Entry 5M36 (X-ray diffraction, 2.45 A resolution); this record covers chains A and B of the 4 polymer chains in the assembly.

[Chain A (and B)]
Name: 14-3-3 protein zeta/delta
Source organism: Homo sapiens
Notes: chain B of this document is another copy of the same molecule, construct and numbering; everything in this record applies to it too
UniProt: P63104 (1433Z_HUMAN); residue numbers follow UniProt; this construct covers 2-230
Sequence (229 residues; numbered 2 to 230; the number before each row is that of its first residue):
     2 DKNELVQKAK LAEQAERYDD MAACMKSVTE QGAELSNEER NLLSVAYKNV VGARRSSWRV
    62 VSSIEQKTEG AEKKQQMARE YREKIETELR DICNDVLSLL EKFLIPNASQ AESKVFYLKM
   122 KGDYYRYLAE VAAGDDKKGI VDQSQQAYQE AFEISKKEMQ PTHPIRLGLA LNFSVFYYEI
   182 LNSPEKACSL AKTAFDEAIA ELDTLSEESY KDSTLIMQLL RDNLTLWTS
Disordered / not traced: 70-72, 205-209 (chain B: 68-70, 205-210, 230)
Modified / non-standard residues: Cys25 (S-hydroxycysteine; CSO)
Residues lining bound ligands:
  - 9SZ ((1R,5S,9S,16R,20R,24S,28S,35R)-3,22-Bis(dihydroxyphosphoryloxy)tridecacyclo[22.14.1.15,20.19,16.128,35.02,23.04,21.06,19.08,17.010,15.025,38.027,36.029,34]dotetraconta-2(23),3,6,8(17),10,12,14,18,21,25,27(36),29,31,33,37-pentadecaene): Trp59, Arg60, Ser63, Ser64, Gln67, Tyr179, Glu180, Asn183
  - benzoic acid (BEZ): Phe196, Ile200, Thr215, Met218, Gln219, Arg222

[Interface between chain A and chain B]
Residue-residue contacts (30):
  Gln8(A) - Met78(B)
  Lys9(A) - Met78(B)
  Leu12(A) - Ile65(B)  hydrophobic
  Leu12(A) - Met78(B)  hydrophobic
  Leu12(A) - Ala79(B)  hydrophobic
  Leu12(A) - Tyr82(B)  hydrophobic
  Ala13(A) - Tyr82(B)
  Gln15(A) - Val61(B)
  Gln15(A) - Ile65(B)
  Ala16(A) - Ser58(B)
  Ala16(A) - Val62(B)  hydrophobic
  Arg18(A) - Tyr82(B)
  Arg18(A) - Ile86(B)
  Arg18(A) - Glu89(B)  salt bridge
  Asp21(A) - Tyr82(B)  hydrogen bond
  Asp21(A) - Lys85(B)  salt bridge
  Ser58(A) - Ala16(B)  hydrogen bond (side chain-backbone)
  Ser58(A) - Arg18(B)
  Val61(A) - Gln15(B)
  Val62(A) - Ala16(B)  hydrophobic
  Ile65(A) - Leu12(B)  hydrophobic
  Met78(A) - Glu5(B)
  Met78(A) - Lys9(B)
  Tyr82(A) - Ala13(B)
  Tyr82(A) - Arg18(B)  hydrogen bond
  Tyr82(A) - Asp21(B)  hydrogen bond
  Lys85(A) - Arg18(B)
  Lys85(A) - Asp21(B)
  Ile86(A) - Arg18(B)
  Glu89(A) - Arg18(B)  salt bridge
Also at the interface, not in a pair above, chain A (20 interface residues in all): Glu5, Arg55, Ala79
Also at the interface, not in a pair above, chain B (19 interface residues in all): Gln8

[Overview]
20 residues of chain A face 19 of chain B across their interface; the contacts include 4 hydrogen bonds and 3
salt bridges. Polar contacts include Arg18(A)-Glu89(B), Asp21(A)-Lys85(B) and Asp21(A)-Tyr82(B). Bound to
chain A: compound 9SZ and benzoic acid.
Chain A and chain B are both 14-3-3 protein zeta/delta (Homo sapiens); the structure, The molecular tweezer
CLR01 stabilizes a disordered protein-protein interface, was determined by X-ray diffraction (same publication
as 5M35 and 5M37).
